Entry 2YBV (X-ray diffraction, 2.30 A resolution); this record covers chains G and I of the 16 polymer chains in the assembly.

# Chain G (and I)
Molecule: Ribulose bisphosphate carboxylase large chain
From: Thermosynechococcus elongatus
Notes: EC 4.1.1.39; chain I of this document is another copy of the same molecule, construct and numbering; everything in this record applies to it too
Reference sequence: Q8DIS5 (RBL_THEEB); numbering as in UniProt (aligned over 1-475)
Amino-acid sequence (475 residues; row label = number of the first residue in the row):
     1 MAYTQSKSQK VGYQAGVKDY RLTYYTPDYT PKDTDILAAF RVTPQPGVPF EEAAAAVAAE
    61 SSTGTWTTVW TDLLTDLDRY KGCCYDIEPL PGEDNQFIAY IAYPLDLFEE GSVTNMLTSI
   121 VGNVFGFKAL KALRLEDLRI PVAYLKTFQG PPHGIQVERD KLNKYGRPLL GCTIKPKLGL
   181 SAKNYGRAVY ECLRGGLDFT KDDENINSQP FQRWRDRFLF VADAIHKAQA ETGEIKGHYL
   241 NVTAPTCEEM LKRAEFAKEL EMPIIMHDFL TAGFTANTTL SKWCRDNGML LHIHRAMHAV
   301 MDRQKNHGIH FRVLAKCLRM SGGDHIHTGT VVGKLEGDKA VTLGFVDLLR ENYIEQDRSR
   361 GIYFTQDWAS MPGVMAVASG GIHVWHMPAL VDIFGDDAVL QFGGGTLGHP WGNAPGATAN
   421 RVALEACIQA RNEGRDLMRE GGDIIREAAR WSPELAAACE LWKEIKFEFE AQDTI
Disordered / not traced: 1-22, 65-69, 404-407, 460-475
Curated features (UniProtKB/Swiss-Prot):
  - active site (Proton acceptor): K175, H294
  - binding site (substrate): N123, T173, K177, R295, H327, S379
  - binding site (Mg(2+)): K201, D203, E204
  - site: K334 (Transition state stabilizer)
  - modified residue: K201 (N6-carboxylysine)
Disulfide bonds: C172-C192

# Chain G / chain I interface
Contacting residue pairs (13; chain G residue first):
  T34(G) with V142(I)
  D106(G) with S370(I), hydrogen bond
  E110(G) with K146(I), salt bridge
  V142(G) with A143(I), hydrophobic
  A143(G) with V142(I), hydrophobic; A143(I), hydrophobic; K146(I)
  K146(G) with L105(I); E110(I), salt bridge; A143(I); T147(I)
  T147(G) with K146(I)
  S370(G) with D106(I), hydrogen bond
Also at the interface, not in a pair above, chain G (10 interface residues in all): L105, A369
Also at the interface, not in a pair above, chain I (10 interface residues in all): T34, A369

# Summary
The chain G/chain I interface involves 10 residues from each chain, with 2 hydrogen bonds and 2 salt bridges.
Among the polar pairs are E110(G)-K146(I) and D106(G)-S370(I). From UniProt: active-site residues K175(G) and
H294(G), 6 substrate-binding residues and 3 Mg2+-binding residues on chain G.
Chain G and chain I are both Ribulose bisphosphate carboxylase large chain (Thermosynechococcus elongatus);
the structure, Structure of rubisco from thermosynechococcus elongatus, was determined by X-ray diffraction.
